PDB entry 9MUJ | X-ray diffraction, 2.01 A resolution | chains A and B of the 3 polymer chains in the assembly

[Chain A (and B)]
Protein: 23S rRNA methyltransferase
From: Thermus thermophilus HB27
Notes: EC 2.1.1.-; chain B of this document is another copy of the same molecule, construct and numbering; everything in this record applies to it too
UniProt: Q72GY4 (Q72GY4_THET2); numbering as in UniProt (aligned over 1-260)
Sequence (280 residues; row label = number of the first residue in the row; numbers below 1 keep their minus sign (Met-19 is residue -19)):
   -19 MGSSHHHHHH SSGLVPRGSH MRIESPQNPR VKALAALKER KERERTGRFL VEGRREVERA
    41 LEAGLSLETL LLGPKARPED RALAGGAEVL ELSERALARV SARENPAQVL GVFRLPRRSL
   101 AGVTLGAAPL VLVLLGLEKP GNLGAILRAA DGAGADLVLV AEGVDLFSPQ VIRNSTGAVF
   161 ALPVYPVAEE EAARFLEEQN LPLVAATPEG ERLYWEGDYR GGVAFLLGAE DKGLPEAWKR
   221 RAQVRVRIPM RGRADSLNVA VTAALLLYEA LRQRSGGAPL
Unresolved in the structure: -19 to 0
Construct notes: initiating methionine (-19); expression tag (-18 to 0)
Ligand contacts: S-adenosylhomocysteine (SAH): Ala186, Thr187, Pro188, Leu206, Leu207, Gly208, Ala209, Glu210, Asp211, Lys212, Gly213, Leu214, Val226, Arg227, Ile228, Met230, Asp235, Ser236, Leu237, Val239, Thr242
What the authors report for this chain:
  - catalytic residues: Ser236 (proposed by the authors, not directly observed)
  - mutagenesis - N122A, R128A, R153A, N154A, N238A: decreased binding to the 59-nt RNA strand
  - mutagenesis - K18A, E84A, N85A: unchanged catalytic activity with the 59-nt RNA strand
  - mutagenesis - R35A, R39A, R83A, R153A, N154A, T156A, S236A: decreased catalytic activity with the 59-nt RNA strand
  - mutagenesis - N122A, R128A, D235A, N238A: abolished catalytic activity with the 59-nt RNA strand

[Chain A / chain B interface]
Residue-residue contacts - 63 pairs, chain A then chain B:
  Arg35(A) - Arg233(B)
  Arg39(A) - Arg233(B)
  Glu42(A) - Arg233(B)  salt bridge
  Ala125(A) - Asn238(B)
  Arg128(A) - Ser236(B)  hydrogen bond (side chain-backbone)
  Arg128(A) - Leu237(B)
  Arg128(A) - Asn238(B)  hydrogen bond
  Ala129(A) - Leu237(B)  hydrophobic
  Asp131(A) - Arg231(B)
  Asp131(A) - Gly232(B)
  Asp131(A) - Arg233(B)  hydrogen bond (side chain-backbone)
  Asp131(A) - Ala234(B)  hydrogen bond (side chain-backbone)
  Gly132(A) - Pro229(B)
  Gly132(A) - Met230(B)
  Gly132(A) - Arg231(B)  hydrogen bond (backbone-backbone)
  Ala133(A) - Arg231(B)
  Tyr194(A) - Tyr248(B)
  Trp195(A) - Tyr248(B)
  Trp195(A) - Leu251(B)  hydrophobic
  Trp195(A) - Arg252(B)
  Trp195(A) - Ser255(B)
  Ile228(A) - Tyr248(B)  hydrophobic
  Pro229(A) - Gly132(B)
  Pro229(A) - Tyr248(B)  hydrogen bond (backbone-side chain)
  Met230(A) - Gly132(B)
  Met230(A) - Tyr248(B)
  Arg231(A) - Asp131(B)
  Arg231(A) - Gly132(B)  hydrogen bond (backbone-backbone)
  Arg231(A) - Gly134(B)
  Arg231(A) - Leu251(B)
  Gly232(A) - Asp131(B)  hydrogen bond (backbone-backbone)
  Arg233(A) - Arg39(B)
  Arg233(A) - Asp131(B)  hydrogen bond (backbone-side chain)
  Arg233(A) - Ala161(B)
  Ala234(A) - Asp131(B)  hydrogen bond (backbone-side chain)
  Asp235(A) - Arg39(B)  salt bridge
  Ser236(A) - Arg128(B)  hydrogen bond (backbone-side chain)
  Leu237(A) - Arg128(B)  hydrogen bond (backbone-side chain)
  Leu237(A) - Tyr248(B)
  Asn238(A) - Arg128(B)
  Val241(A) - Ala244(B)  hydrophobic
  Ala244(A) - Val241(B)  hydrophobic
  Ala244(A) - Leu245(B)
  Leu245(A) - Ala244(B)
  Leu245(A) - Leu245(B)  hydrophobic
  Leu245(A) - Tyr248(B)  hydrophobic
  Tyr248(A) - Tyr194(B)
  Tyr248(A) - Trp195(B)
  Tyr248(A) - Ile228(B)  hydrophobic
  Tyr248(A) - Pro229(B)  hydrogen bond (side chain-backbone)
  Tyr248(A) - Met230(B)
  Tyr248(A) - Leu237(B)
  Tyr248(A) - Leu245(B)  hydrophobic
  Glu249(A) - Arg252(B)
  Leu251(A) - Trp195(B)  hydrophobic
  Leu251(A) - Arg231(B)
  Arg252(A) - Trp195(B)
  Arg252(A) - Arg252(B)
  Gly256(A) - Leu260(B)
  Gly257(A) - Leu260(B)
  Leu260(A) - Ser255(B)
  Leu260(A) - Gly256(B)
  Leu260(A) - Gly257(B)
Other interface residues (no listed pair), chain A (35 interface residues in all): Gly134, Asn154, Ser255
Other interface residues (no listed pair), chain B (33 interface residues in all): Ala129, Ala133, Thr156, Ala240, Glu249

[In short]
35 residues of chain A face 33 of chain B across their interface; the contacts include 13 hydrogen bonds and 2
salt bridges. Polar contacts include Glu42(A)-Arg233(B), Asp235(A)-Arg39(B) and Arg128(A)-Ser236(B). From the
paper: the catalytic residue Ser236(A); R35A, R39A and R83A of chain A, among others, reduce catalytic
activity with the 59-nt RNA strand; 14 substitutions were tested in all.
Both chains are 23S rRNA methyltransferase (Thermus thermophilus HB27). Entry 9MUJ (RlmR 23S rRNA
methyltransferase from Thermus thermophilus in complex with methylated rRNA (Um2552) and
S-adenosyl-L-homocysteine (SAH)) was determined by X-ray diffraction, deposited together with 9H1K and 9MUK.
